Entry 7PLS (electron microscopy, 2.49 A resolution); this record covers chains A and C of the 4 polymer chains in the assembly.

Chain A (and C):
Protein: Tissue alpha-L-fucosidase
Organism: Homo sapiens
Notes: EC 3.2.1.51; chain C of this document is another copy of the same molecule, construct and numbering; everything in this record applies to it too
UniProt: P04066 (FUCO_HUMAN); residues 27-461 here correspond to UniProt positions 32-466 (UniProt number = residue number + 5)
Chain sequence (436 residues; numbered 26 to 461; the number before each row is that of its first residue):
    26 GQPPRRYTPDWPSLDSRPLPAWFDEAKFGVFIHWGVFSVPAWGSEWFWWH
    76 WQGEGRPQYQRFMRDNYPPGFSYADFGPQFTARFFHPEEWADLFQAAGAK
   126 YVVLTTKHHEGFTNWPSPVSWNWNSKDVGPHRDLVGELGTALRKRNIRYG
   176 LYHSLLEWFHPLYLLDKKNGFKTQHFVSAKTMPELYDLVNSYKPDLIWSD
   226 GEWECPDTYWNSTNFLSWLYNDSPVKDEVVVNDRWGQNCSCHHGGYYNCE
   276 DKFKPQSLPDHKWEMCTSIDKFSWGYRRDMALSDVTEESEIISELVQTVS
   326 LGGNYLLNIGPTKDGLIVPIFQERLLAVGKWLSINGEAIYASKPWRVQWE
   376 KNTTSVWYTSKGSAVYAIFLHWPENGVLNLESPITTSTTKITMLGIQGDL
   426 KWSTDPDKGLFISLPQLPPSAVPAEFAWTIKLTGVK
Unresolved in the structure: 26-30
Sequence notes: expression tag (26)
Disulfides: C266-C274
Covalent attachments: N-acetylglucosamine (NAG) linked to N236
UniProt features mapped onto this chain:
  - site: C291 (May be important for catalysis)
  - modified residue: T165 (Phosphothreonine)
  - glycosylation (N-linked (GlcNAc...) asparagine): N236, N263, N377
From the paper describing this entry:
  - mutagenesis - D276N: decreased catalytic activity
  - mutagenesis - E289Q: abolished catalytic activity on pNP-FUC
  - mutagenesis - E289Q (-12.3 +/- 0.1 degC): decreased stability
  - mutagenesis - E289Q (+4.63 +/- 0.09 degC): increased stability in response to DFJ
  - post-translational modification sites: N236
  - binding site for N-acetylglucosamine: N236
  - self-association interface (contacts with another copy of this molecule): Q441 to F451
  - disease-associated variants - G60D: abolished catalytic activity on pNP-alpha-L-Fuc
  - disease-associated variants - S150F (13- to 20-fold): decreased catalytic activity on pNP-alpha-L-Fuc
  - disease-associated variants - G60D (-3.7 +/- 0.2 degC), S150F (-8.6 +/- 0.2 degC): decreased stability
  - disease-associated variants - G60D, S150F: unchanged expression
  - disease-associated variants - S63L: decreased expression
  - disease-associated variants - N329Y, G340E, L405R: abolished expression
  - disease-associated variants - G60D: abolished binding to DFJ
  - disease-associated variants - S150F: increased stability in response to DFJ
  - catalytic residues: D276

How chain A and chain C interact:
Pairs across the interface (35):
  W67(A) - F109(C)
  F87(A) - F109(C)  hydrophobic
  D90(A) - R108(C)
  N91(A) - R108(C)
  N91(A) - F109(C)
  R108(A) - D90(C)
  R108(A) - N91(C)
  F109(A) - W67(C)
  F109(A) - F87(C)  hydrophobic
  F109(A) - N91(C)
  F109(A) - R303(C)
  R303(A) - F109(C)
  R303(A) - D339(C)  salt bridge
  R303(A) - L341(C)
  M305(A) - P344(C)
  L307(A) - P344(C)
  L307(A) - Q347(C)
  L307(A) - E348(C)
  L307(A) - L351(C)  hydrophobic
  D339(A) - R303(C)  salt bridge
  L341(A) - R303(C)
  P344(A) - M305(C)
  P344(A) - L307(C)
  I345(A) - E348(C)
  Q347(A) - L307(C)
  E348(A) - L307(C)
  E348(A) - I345(C)
  E348(A) - E348(C)
  E348(A) - R349(C)  salt bridge
  R349(A) - E348(C)  salt bridge
  L351(A) - L307(C)  hydrophobic
  W397(A) - P443(C)
  W397(A) - P444(C)
  P443(A) - W397(C)
  P444(A) - W397(C)
Interface residues without a listed pair, chain A (25 interface residues in all): D304, P398, E399, V447, W453
Interface residues without a listed pair, chain C (25 interface residues in all): D304, P398, E399, V447, W453

Overview:
The chain A/chain C interface involves 25 residues from each chain; the contacts include 4 salt bridges. Among
the polar pairs are R303(A)-D339(C) and E348(A)-R349(C). Covalently linked N-acetylglucosamine: at N236(A).
The paper reports the catalytic residue D276(A); E289Q, G60D and S150F of chain A reduce stability; 8
substitutions were tested in all.
Chain A and chain C are both Tissue alpha-L-fucosidase (Homo sapiens); the structure, Cryo-EM structures of
human fucosidase FucA1 reveal insight into substate recognition and catalysis, was determined by electron
microscopy (same publication as 7PM4).
